9L12 - chains A and B of the 4 polymer chains in the assembly; structure by X-ray diffraction, 3.81 A resolution.

== Chain A ==
Molecule: Cas12h
Chain sequence (870 residues; row label = number of the first residue in the row):
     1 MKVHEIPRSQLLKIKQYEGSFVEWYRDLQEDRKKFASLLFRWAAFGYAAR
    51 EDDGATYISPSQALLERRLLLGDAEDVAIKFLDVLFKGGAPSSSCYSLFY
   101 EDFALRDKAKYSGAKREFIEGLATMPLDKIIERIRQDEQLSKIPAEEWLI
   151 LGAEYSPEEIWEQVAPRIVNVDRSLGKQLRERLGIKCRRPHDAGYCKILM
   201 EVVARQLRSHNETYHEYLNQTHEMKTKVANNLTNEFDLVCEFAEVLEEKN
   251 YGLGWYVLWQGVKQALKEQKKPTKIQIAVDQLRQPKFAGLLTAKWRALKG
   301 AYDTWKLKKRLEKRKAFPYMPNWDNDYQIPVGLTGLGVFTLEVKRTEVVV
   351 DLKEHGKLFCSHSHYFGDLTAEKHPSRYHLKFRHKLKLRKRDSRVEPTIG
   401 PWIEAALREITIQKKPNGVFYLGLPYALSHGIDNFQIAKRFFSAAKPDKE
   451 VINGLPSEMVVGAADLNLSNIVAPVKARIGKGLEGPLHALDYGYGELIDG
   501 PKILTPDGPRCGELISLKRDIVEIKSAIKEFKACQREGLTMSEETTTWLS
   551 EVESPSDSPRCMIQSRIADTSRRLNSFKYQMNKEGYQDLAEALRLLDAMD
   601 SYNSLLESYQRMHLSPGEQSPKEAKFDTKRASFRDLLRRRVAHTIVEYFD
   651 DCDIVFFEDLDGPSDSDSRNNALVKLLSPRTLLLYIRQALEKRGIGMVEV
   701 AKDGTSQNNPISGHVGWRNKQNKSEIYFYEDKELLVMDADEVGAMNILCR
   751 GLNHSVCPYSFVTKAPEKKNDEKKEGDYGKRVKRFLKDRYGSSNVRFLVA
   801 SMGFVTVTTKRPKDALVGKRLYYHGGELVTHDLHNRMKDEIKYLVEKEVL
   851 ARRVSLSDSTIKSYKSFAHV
Not modelled in the structure: 767-775
Ion coordination: Mg2+: Asp465, Asn467

== Chain B ==
Molecule: 28-nt DNA strand
Sequence (28 nucleotides; row label = number of the first residue in the row):
     1 AGGCTTGGTCTGTTTGCAGCCATCGACT

== Chain A / chain B interface ==
Contacting residue pairs (49):
  Arg106(A) with DG25(B), sugar contact; DA26(B), sugar contact
  Lys110(A) with DT23(B), hydrogen bond to the base; DC24(B), sugar contact
  Tyr111(A) with DC24(B), sugar contact; DG25(B), hydrogen bond to the phosphate
  Glu201(A) with DC21(B), base contact
  Arg205(A) with DA18(B), sugar contact; DG19(B), hydrogen bond to the phosphate
  Arg208(A) with DG19(B), salt bridge to the phosphate
  Ser209(A) with DC17(B), hydrogen bond to the base; DA18(B), sugar contact
  Glu212(A) with DC17(B), phosphate contact; DA18(B), phosphate contact
  Thr213(A) with DG16(B), base contact; DC17(B), sugar contact
  Tyr251(A) with DC4(B), hydrogen bond to the base; DT5(B), base contact
  Gly252(A) with DT5(B), sugar contact
  Leu253(A) with DT5(B), phosphate contact
  Lys313(A) with DG7(B), salt bridge to the phosphate
  Gln328(A) with DG19(B), hydrogen bond to the base
  Thr334(A) with DC21(B), sugar contact; DA22(B), hydrogen bond to the base; DT23(B), base contact
  Ser376(A) with DA22(B), phosphate contact
  Arg408(A) with DC21(B), phosphate contact; DA22(B), salt bridge to the phosphate
  Glu409(A) with DC20(B), sugar contact; DC21(B), sugar contact
  Pro425(A) with DC20(B), base contact
  Ser526(A) with DA1(B), phosphate contact
  Lys529(A) with DA1(B), phosphate contact
  Glu530(A) with DA1(B), hydrogen bond to the phosphate
  Ala533(A) with DA1(B), phosphate contact
  Gln619(A) with DG8(B), hydrogen bond to the base
  Lys622(A) with DC10(B), sugar contact
  Ala624(A) with DT11(B), phosphate contact
  Arg630(A) with DG12(B), sugar contact
  Arg634(A) with DT13(B), salt bridge to the phosphate; DT14(B), salt bridge to the phosphate
  Asp661(A) with DT14(B), phosphate contact
  Val674(A) with DT13(B), phosphate contact; DT14(B), phosphate contact
  Leu677(A) with DT14(B), phosphate contact
  Ser678(A) with DT14(B), hydrogen bond to the phosphate; DT15(B), phosphate contact
  Arg680(A) with DT15(B), salt bridge to the phosphate
  Thr681(A) with DT15(B), phosphate contact
Also at the interface, not in a pair above, chain A (47 interface residues in all): Glu5, Pro7, Trp161, Glu216, Asn250, Gly254, Tyr256, Tyr327, Gly335, Leu336, Glu623, Leu673, Pro679
Also at the interface, not in a pair above, chain B (25 interface residues in all): DG2, DT6, DT9

== In short ==
47 residues of chain A face 25 of chain B across their interface, with 10 hydrogen bonds and 6 salt bridges.
Among the polar pairs are Lys110(A)-DT23(B), Ser209(A)-DC17(B) and Tyr251(A)-DC4(B). Asp465(A) and Asn467(A)
coordinate Mg2+.
Chain A is Cas12h and chain B is a 28-nt DNA strand; the structure, Crystal structure of Cas12h ternary
complex, was determined by X-ray diffraction.
